Entry 7VAI (electron microscopy, 3.10 A resolution); this record covers chains D and G of the 12 polymer chains in the assembly.

Chain D:
Name: V-type ATP synthase beta chain
From: Thermus thermophilus HB8
UniProtKB: Q56404 (VATB_THET8); residues 1-478 here = UniProt positions 1-478
Amino-acid sequence (478 residues; each row starts with the number of its first residue):
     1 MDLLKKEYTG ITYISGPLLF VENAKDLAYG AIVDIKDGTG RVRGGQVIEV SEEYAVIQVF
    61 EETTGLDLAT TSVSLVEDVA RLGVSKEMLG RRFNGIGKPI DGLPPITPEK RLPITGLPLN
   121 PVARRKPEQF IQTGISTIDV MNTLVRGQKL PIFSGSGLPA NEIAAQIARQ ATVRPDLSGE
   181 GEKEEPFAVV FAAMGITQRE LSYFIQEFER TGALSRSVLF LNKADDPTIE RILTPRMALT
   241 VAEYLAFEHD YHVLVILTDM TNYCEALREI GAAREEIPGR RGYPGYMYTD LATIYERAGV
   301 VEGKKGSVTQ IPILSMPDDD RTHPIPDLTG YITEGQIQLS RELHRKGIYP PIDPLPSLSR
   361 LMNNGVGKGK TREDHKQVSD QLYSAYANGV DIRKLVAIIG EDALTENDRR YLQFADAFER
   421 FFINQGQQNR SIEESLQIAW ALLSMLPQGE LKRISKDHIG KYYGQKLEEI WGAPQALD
Unresolved in the structure: 1-4, 475-478

Chain G:
Name: V-type ATP synthase subunit D
From: Thermus thermophilus HB8
UniProtKB: O87880 (VATD_THET8); residue numbers follow UniProt; this construct covers 1-223
Amino-acid sequence (223 residues; row label = number of the first residue in the row):
     1 MSQVSPTRMN LLQRRGQLRL AQKGVDLLKK KRDALVAEFF GLVREAMEAR KALDQAAKEA
    61 YAALLLAQAF DGPEVVAGAA LGVPPLEGVE AEVENVWGSK VPRLKATFPD GALLSPVGTP
   121 AYTLEASRAF RRYAEALIRV ANTETRLKKI GEEIKKTTRR VNALEQVVIP GIRAQIRFIQ
   181 QVLEQRERED TFRLKRIKGK IEAREAEEEG GRPNPQVEIG AGL
Unresolved in the structure: 1-3, 210-223

Interface between chain D and chain G:
Residue-residue contacts - 18 pairs, chain D then chain G:
  Glu275(D) with Lys198(G); Ile201(G)
  Ile277(D) with Thr191(G); Lys195(G)
  Pro278(D) with Leu194(G)
  Gly279(D) with Glu187(G)
  Arg280(D) with Glu187(G)
  Arg281(D) with Arg8(G); Glu187(G), hydrogen bond (backbone-side chain)
  Gly282(D) with Glu187(G)
  Asp318(D) with Leu12(G)
  Asp320(D) with Leu12(G)
  Thr322(D) with Arg15(G), hydrogen bond
  Lys394(D) with Lys23(G)
  Leu395(D) with Leu27(G), hydrophobic
  Ile398(D) with Leu27(G), hydrophobic
  Ile399(D) with Ala34(G), hydrophobic; Trp97(G), hydrophobic
Also at the interface, not in a pair above, chain D (16 interface residues in all): Tyr54, Ala403
Also at the interface, not in a pair above, chain G (16 interface residues in all): Lys30, Lys31, Glu205

Summary:
Chain D and chain G each contribute 16 residues to their interface, with 2 hydrogen bonds. Among the polar
pairs are Arg281(D)-Glu187(G) and Thr322(D)-Arg15(G).
Chain D is V-type ATP synthase beta chain and chain G is V-type ATP synthase subunit D, both from Thermus
thermophilus HB8; the structure, V1EG of V/A-ATPase from Thermus thermophilus, state1-1, was determined by
electron microscopy together with 7VAJ, 7VAK, 7VAL, 7VAM, 7VAN, 7VAO and 11 further entries from the same
study.
